1IPP - chains D and A of the 4 polymer chains in the assembly; structure by X-ray diffraction, 2.20 A resolution.

[Chain D]
Molecule: 21-nt DNA strand
Sequence (21 nucleotides; each row starts with the number of its first residue):
   201 TTGACTCTCTTAAGAGAGTCA
Ion coordination: Mg2+: DA213 (shared with Asn-119(A) of chain A)

[Chain A]
Protein: Intron-encoded endonuclease I-ppoi
From: Physarum polycephalum
UniProtKB: Q94702 (PPO1_PHYPO); residues 1-163 here correspond to UniProt positions 23-185 (UniProt number = residue number + 22)
Sequence (163 residues; numbered 1 to 163; the number before each row is that of its first residue):
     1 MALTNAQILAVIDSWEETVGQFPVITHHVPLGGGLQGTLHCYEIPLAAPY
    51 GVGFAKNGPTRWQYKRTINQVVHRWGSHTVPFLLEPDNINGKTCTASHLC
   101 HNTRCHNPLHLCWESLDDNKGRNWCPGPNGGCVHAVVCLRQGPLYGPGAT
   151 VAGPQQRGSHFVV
Unresolved in the structure: 1
Ion coordination: Cd2+ site 1: Cys-41, Cys-100, Cys-105, His-110; Mg2+: Asn-119 (shared with DA213(D) of chain D); Cd2+ site 2: Cys-125, Cys-132, His-134, Cys-138

[How chain D and chain A interact]
Residue-residue contacts - 27 pairs, chain D then chain A:
  DA213(D) / Leu-116(A)  base contact
  DA213(D) / Asn-119(A)  phosphate contact
  DA213(D) / Lys-120(A)  base contact
  DA213(D) / Asn-123(A)  hydrogen bond to the phosphate
  DA213(D) / Leu-144(A)  phosphate contact
  DG214(D) / Arg-61(A)  salt bridge to the phosphate
  DG214(D) / His-78(A)  salt bridge to the phosphate
  DG214(D) / Thr-95(A)  phosphate contact
  DG214(D) / Ala-96(A)  hydrogen bond to the phosphate
  DG214(D) / His-98(A)  salt bridge to the phosphate
  DG214(D) / Thr-103(A)  phosphate contact
  DG214(D) / Leu-116(A)  sugar contact
  DG214(D) / Asn-119(A)  sugar contact
  DA215(D) / Asn-57(A)  base contact
  DA215(D) / Arg-61(A)  salt bridge to the phosphate
  DA215(D) / Thr-79(A)  phosphate contact
  DA215(D) / Thr-95(A)  phosphate contact
  DA215(D) / Ala-96(A)  hydrogen bond to the phosphate
  DA215(D) / Trp-113(A)  phosphate contact
  DG216(D) / Asn-57(A)  base contact
  DG216(D) / Gln-63(A)  base contact
  DG216(D) / Trp-75(A)  phosphate contact
  DG216(D) / Gly-76(A)  hydrogen bond to the phosphate
  DA217(D) / Asn-57(A)  base contact
  DA217(D) / Gln-63(A)  hydrogen bond to the base
  DA217(D) / Arg-74(A)  hydrogen bond to the base
  DG218(D) / Arg-74(A)  hydrogen bond to the base
Also at the interface, not in a pair above, chain D (7 interface residues in all): DA212
Also at the interface, not in a pair above, chain A (20 interface residues in all): Thr-60, Cys-94

[In short]
7 residues of chain D and 20 residues of chain A are in contact, with 7 hydrogen bonds and 4 salt bridges.
Polar pairs include DA217(D)/Gln-63(A), DA217(D)/Arg-74(A) and DG218(D)/Arg-74(A). The Mg2+ site is built by
Asn-119(A) and DA213(D).
Chain D is a 21-nt DNA strand and chain A is Intron-encoded endonuclease I-ppoi (Physarum polycephalum); the
structure, Homing endonuclease/DNA complex, was determined by X-ray diffraction (same publication as 1A73 and
1A74).
